PDB entry 5HFN | X-ray diffraction, 2.75 A resolution | chains A and F of the 6 polymer chains in the assembly

== Chain A (and F) ==
Molecule: Cephalosporin-C deacetylase
Source organism: Thermotoga maritima (strain ATCC 43589 / MSB8 / DSM 3109 / JCM 10099)
Notes: EC 3.1.1.41, 3.1.1.72; engineered mutation(s): Deletion of residues 120-145; chain F of this document is another copy of the same molecule, construct and numbering; everything in this record applies to it too
UniProtKB: Q9WXT2 (CAH_THEMA); numbering as in UniProt; present here: 1-119, 146-325
Sequence (311 residues; row label = number of the first residue in the row; note: 26 numbers in that range are skipped by the numbering (no residue carries them; nothing is unmodelled there); numbers below 1 keep their minus sign (Met-11 is residue -11)):
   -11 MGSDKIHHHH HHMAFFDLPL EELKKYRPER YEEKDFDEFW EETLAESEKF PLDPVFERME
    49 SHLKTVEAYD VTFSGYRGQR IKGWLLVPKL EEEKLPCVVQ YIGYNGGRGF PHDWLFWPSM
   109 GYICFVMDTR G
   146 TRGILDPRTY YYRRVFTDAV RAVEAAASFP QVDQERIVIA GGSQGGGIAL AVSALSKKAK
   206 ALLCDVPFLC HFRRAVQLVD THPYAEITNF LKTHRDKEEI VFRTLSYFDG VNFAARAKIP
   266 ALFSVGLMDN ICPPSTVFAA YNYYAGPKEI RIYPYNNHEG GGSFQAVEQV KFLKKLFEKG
Not modelled in the structure: -11 to 1, 91-94, 118-119, 146-155, 324-325 (chain F: -11 to 3, 91-94, 119, 146-155, 324-325)
Sequence notes: initiating methionine (-11); expression tag (-10 to 0)

== Chain A / chain F interface ==
Contacting residue pairs - 44 pairs, chain A then chain F:
  His50(A) - Met108(F)
  His50(A) - Val315(F)
  His50(A) - Lys316(F)
  Leu51(A) - Ser107(F)
  Leu51(A) - Met108(F)
  Lys52(A) - Ser107(F)  hydrogen bond (backbone-backbone)
  Lys52(A) - Met108(F)
  Lys52(A) - Gly109(F)
  Thr53(A) - Thr53(F)
  Thr53(A) - Pro106(F)
  Thr53(A) - Ser107(F)  hydrogen bond (backbone-backbone)
  Leu78(A) - Lys52(F)
  Phe98(A) - Ser308(F)
  Phe98(A) - Phe309(F)  hydrophobic
  His100(A) - Phe104(F)
  His100(A) - Ser308(F)  hydrogen bond (side chain-backbone)
  His100(A) - Ala311(F)
  His100(A) - Val312(F)
  Asp101(A) - Ser308(F)  hydrogen bond
  Leu103(A) - Leu103(F)
  Leu103(A) - Phe104(F)  hydrophobic
  Leu103(A) - Ser107(F)
  Phe104(A) - His100(F)
  Phe104(A) - Leu103(F)  hydrophobic
  Pro106(A) - Thr53(F)
  Ser107(A) - Leu51(F)
  Ser107(A) - Lys52(F)  hydrogen bond (backbone-backbone)
  Ser107(A) - Thr53(F)  hydrogen bond (backbone-backbone)
  Ser107(A) - Leu103(F)
  Ser107(A) - Ser107(F)
  Met108(A) - His50(F)
  Met108(A) - Leu51(F)
  Met108(A) - Lys52(F)
  Met108(A) - His100(F)
  Gly109(A) - Lys52(F)
  Ser308(A) - Phe98(F)
  Ser308(A) - His100(F)  hydrogen bond (backbone-side chain)
  Ser308(A) - Asp101(F)  hydrogen bond
  Phe309(A) - Phe98(F)  hydrophobic
  Ala311(A) - His100(F)
  Val312(A) - Phe98(F)  hydrophobic
  Val312(A) - His100(F)
  Val315(A) - His50(F)
  Lys316(A) - His50(F)
Other interface residues (no listed pair), chain A (22 interface residues in all): Pro76, Lys319
Other interface residues (no listed pair), chain F (21 interface residues in all): Pro76, Leu78

== Summary ==
22 residues of chain A and 21 residues of chain F are in contact, with 8 hydrogen bonds. Polar pairs include
His100(A)-Ser308(F), Asp101(A)-Ser308(F) and Lys52(A)-Ser107(F).
Chain A and chain F are both Cephalosporin-C deacetylase (Thermotoga maritima (strain ATCC 43589 / MSB8 / DSM
3109 / JCM 10099)); the structure, Crystal structure of a loop truncation variant of Thermotoga maritima
Acetyl Esterase TM0077 (apo structure) at ..., was determined by X-ray diffraction, deposited together with
5FDF.
